9AVQ - chain A; structure by X-ray diffraction, 2.58 A resolution.

[Chain A]
Name: 3C-like proteinase nsp5
From: Severe acute respiratory syndrome coronavirus 2
Notes: EC 3.4.22.69
Reference sequence: P0DTD1 (R1AB_SARS2); residues 1-306 here correspond to UniProt positions 3264-3569 (UniProt number = residue number + 3263)
Amino-acid sequence (306 residues; numbered 1 to 306; the number before each row is that of its first residue):
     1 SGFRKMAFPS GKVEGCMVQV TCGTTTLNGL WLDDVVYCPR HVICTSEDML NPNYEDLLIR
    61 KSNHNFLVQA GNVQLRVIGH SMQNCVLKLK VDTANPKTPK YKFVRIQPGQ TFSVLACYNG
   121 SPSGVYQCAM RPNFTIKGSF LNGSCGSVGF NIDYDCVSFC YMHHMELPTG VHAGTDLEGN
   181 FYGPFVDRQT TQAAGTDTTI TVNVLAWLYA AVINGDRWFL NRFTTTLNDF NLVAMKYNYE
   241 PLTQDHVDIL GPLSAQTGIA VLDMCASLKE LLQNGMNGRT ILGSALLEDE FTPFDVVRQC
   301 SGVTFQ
Glycans and other covalent adducts: Paxlovid, bound form (4WI) linked to C145
Construct notes: engineered mutation T191 (Ala3454 in P0DTD1)
Small-molecule neighbours: Paxlovid, bound form (4WI; (1R,2S,5S)-N-{(1E,2S)-1-imino-3-[(3S)-2-oxopyrrolidin-3-yl]propan-2-yl}-6,6-dimethyl-3-[3-methyl-N-(trifluoroacetyl)-L-valyl]-3-azabicyclo[3.1.0]hexane-2-carboxamide): S1, H41, M49, Y54, F140, L141, N142, G143, S144, H163, H164, M165, E166, L167, P168, H172, D187, R188, Q189, T190, Q192
Swiss-Prot annotation at these positions:
  - active site: H41 (For 3CL-PRO activity), C145 (Nucleophile)
  - site: Q306 (Cleavage)
  - cross-link (Glycyl lysine isopeptide (Lys-Gly)): K5 (interchain with G-Cter in ubiquitin), K90 (interchain with G-Cter in ubiquitin)
Reported in the primary citation:
  - mutagenesis - A191T: unchanged catalytic activity
  - mutagenesis - A191T: increased growth

[Overview]
Covalently linked Paxlovid, bound form: at C145. UniProt lists active-site residues H41 and C145. From the
paper: A191T increases growth; A191T leaves catalytic activity unchanged.
Chain A is 3C-like proteinase nsp5 (Severe acute respiratory syndrome coronavirus 2); the structure, Crystal
structure of SARS-CoV-2 main protease A191T mutant in complex with an inhibitor Nirmatrelvir, was determined
by X-ray diffraction, deposited together with 9ARQ, 9ARS and 9ART.
